Entry 3J3R (electron microscopy, 9.40 A resolution (very low resolution: no residue pairs are listed; an interface is given only as per-side residue counts)); this record covers chains 2 and B of the 12 polymer chains in the assembly.

[Chain 2]
Name: Adapter protein MecA 1
Organism: Bacillus subtilis
Reference sequence: P37958 (MECA1_BACSU); numbering as in UniProt (aligned over 1-218)
Sequence (218 residues; each row starts with the number of its first residue):
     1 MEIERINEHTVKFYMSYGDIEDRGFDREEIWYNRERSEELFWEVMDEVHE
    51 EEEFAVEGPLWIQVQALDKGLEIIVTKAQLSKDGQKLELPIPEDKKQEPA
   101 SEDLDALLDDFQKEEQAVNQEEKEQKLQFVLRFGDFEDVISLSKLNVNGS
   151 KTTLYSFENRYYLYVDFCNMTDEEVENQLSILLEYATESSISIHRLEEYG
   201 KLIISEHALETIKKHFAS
Unresolved in the structure: 1-124

[Chain B]
Name: Negative regulator of genetic competence ClpC/MecB
Organism: Bacillus subtilis
Reference sequence: P37571 (CLPC_BACSU); residue numbers follow UniProt; this construct covers 1-810
Sequence (810 residues; numbered 1 to 810; the number before each row is that of its first residue):
     1 MMFGRFTERAQKVLALAQEEALRLGHNNIGTEHILLGLVREGEGIAAKAL
    51 QALGLGSEKIQKEVESLIGRGQEMSQTIHYTPRAKKVIELSMDEARKLGH
   101 SYVGTEHILLGLIREGEGVAARVLNNLGVSLNKARQQVLQLLGSNETGSS
   151 AAGTNSNANTPTLDSLARDLTAIAKEDSLDPVIGRSKEIQRVIEVLSRRT
   201 KNNPVLIGEPGVGKTAIAEGLAQQIINNEVPEILRDKRVMTLDMGTVVAG
   251 TKYRGEFEDRLKKVMDEIRQAGNIILFIDALHTLIGAGGAEGAIDASNIL
   301 KPSLARGELQCIGATTLDEYRKYIEKDAALERRFQPIQVDQPSVDESIQI
   351 LQGLRDRYEAHHRVSITDDAIEAAVKLSDRYISDRFLPDKAIDLIDEAGS
   401 KVRLRSFTTPPNLKELEQKLDEVRKEKDAAVQSQEFEKAASLRDTEQRLR
   451 EQVEDTKKSWKEKQGQENSEVTVDDIAMVVSSWTGVPVSKIAQTETDKLL
   501 NMENILHSRVIGQDEAVVAVAKAVRRARAGLKDPKRPIGSFIFLGPTGVG
   551 KTELARALAESIFGDEESMIRIDMSEYMEKHSTSRLVGSPPGYVGYDEGG
   601 QLTEKVRRKPYSVVLLDAIEKAHPDVFNILLQVLEDGRLTDSKGRTVDFR
   651 NTILIMTSNVGASELKRNKYVGFNVQDETQNHKDMKDKVMGELKRAFRPE
   701 FINRIDEIIVFHSLEKKHLTEIVSLMSDQLTKRLKEQDLSIELTDAAKAK
   751 VAEEGVDLEYGARPLRRAIQKHVEDRLSEELLRGNIHKGQHIVLDVEDGE
   801 FVVKTTAKTN
Unresolved in the structure: 1-2, 485-491, 808-810
Differences from the reference sequence: engineered mutation Ala280 (Glu in P37571), Ala618 (Glu in P37571)
Swiss-Prot annotation at these positions:
  - binding site (ATP): Gly208 to Thr215, Gly545 to Thr552

[Chain 2 / chain B interface]
At this resolution (9 A) residue pairs are not listed: 43 residues of chain 2 and 40 of chain B lie at the interface.

[Summary]
43 residues of chain 2 and 40 residues of chain B are in contact. From UniProt: 16 ATP-binding residues on
chain B.
Here chain 2 is Adapter protein MecA 1 and chain B is Negative regulator of genetic competence ClpC/MecB, both
from Bacillus subtilis. Entry 3J3R (Structural dynamics of the MecA-ClpC complex revealed by cryo-EM) was
determined by electron microscopy (same publication as 3J3S, 3J3T and 3J3U).
